Entry 7PE6 (X-ray diffraction, 2.01 A resolution); this record covers chains DaD and EaE of the 5 polymer chains in the assembly.

== Chain DaD (and EaE) ==
Molecule: Acetylcholine-binding protein
Source organism: Lymnaea stagnalis
Notes: chain EaE of this document is another copy of the same molecule, construct and numbering; everything in this record applies to it too
Reference sequence: P58154 (ACHP_LYMST); residues 2-210 here correspond to UniProt positions 21-229 (UniProt number = residue number + 19)
Amino-acid sequence (210 residues; row label = number of the first residue in the row):
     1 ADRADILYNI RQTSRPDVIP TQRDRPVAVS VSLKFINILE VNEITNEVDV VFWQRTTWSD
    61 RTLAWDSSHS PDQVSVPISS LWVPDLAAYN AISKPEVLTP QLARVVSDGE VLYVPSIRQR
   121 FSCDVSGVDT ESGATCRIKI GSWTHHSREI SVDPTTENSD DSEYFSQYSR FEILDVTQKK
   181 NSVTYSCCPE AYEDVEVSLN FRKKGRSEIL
Not modelled in the structure: 156-160, 205-210 (chain EaE: 156-160, 206-210)
Sequence notes: expression tag (1); engineered mutation Arg55 (Gln74 in P58154), Asp66 (Asn85 in P58154), Val114 (Met133 in P58154)
Disulfides: Cys123-Cys136, Cys187-Cys188
Residues lining bound ligands:
  - Flupyrimin (7OF; (NE)-N-[1-[(6-chloranylpyridin-3-yl)methyl]pyridin-2-ylidene]-2,2,2-tris(fluoranyl)ethanamide), molecule 1: Trp53, Arg55, Leu102, Ala103, Arg104, Leu112, Tyr113, Val114
  - Flupyrimin (7OF), molecule 2: Trp143, Thr144, Tyr185, Cys187, Cys188, Tyr192

== How chain DaD and chain EaE interact ==
Pairs across the interface (47):
  Arg15(DaD) - Ala4(EaE)  hydrogen bond (side chain-backbone)
  Arg15(DaD) - Leu7(EaE)
  Asp17(DaD) - Leu7(EaE)
  Asp17(DaD) - Arg11(EaE)  salt bridge
  Asp17(DaD) - Pro77(EaE)
  Val18(DaD) - Arg3(EaE)
  Val18(DaD) - Ala4(EaE)
  Val18(DaD) - Leu7(EaE)  hydrophobic
  Ile19(DaD) - Arg3(EaE)
  Ile44(DaD) - Arg170(EaE)
  Thr45(DaD) - Tyr168(EaE)
  Asn46(DaD) - Tyr168(EaE)  hydrogen bond (side chain-backbone)
  Glu47(DaD) - Leu39(EaE)
  Asp85(DaD) - Pro100(EaE)
  Asp85(DaD) - Leu102(EaE)
  Leu86(DaD) - Pro100(EaE)
  Ala87(DaD) - Pro100(EaE)
  Ala91(DaD) - Leu98(EaE)
  Ile92(DaD) - Leu39(EaE)  hydrophobic
  Ile92(DaD) - Arg118(EaE)  hydrogen bond (backbone-side chain)
  Ser93(DaD) - Leu98(EaE)
  Lys94(DaD) - Glu96(EaE)  hydrogen bond (backbone-side chain)
  Lys94(DaD) - Val97(EaE)
  Lys94(DaD) - Leu98(EaE)
  Arg120(DaD) - Arg118(EaE)
  Ser122(DaD) - Asn37(EaE)  hydrogen bond
  Ser122(DaD) - Ser166(EaE)  hydrogen bond
  Ser122(DaD) - Tyr168(EaE)
  Cys123(DaD) - Tyr168(EaE)  hydrophobic
  Asp124(DaD) - Tyr168(EaE)
  Arg137(DaD) - Gln167(EaE)
  Arg137(DaD) - Tyr168(EaE)  hydrogen bond
  Trp143(DaD) - Trp53(EaE)
  Trp143(DaD) - Thr99(EaE)
  Trp143(DaD) - Val114(EaE)  hydrogen bond (side chain-backbone)
  Thr144(DaD) - Ser75(EaE)  hydrogen bond
  Thr144(DaD) - Leu102(EaE)
  Thr144(DaD) - Arg104(EaE)
  His145(DaD) - Ser75(EaE)
  His145(DaD) - Arg104(EaE)
  His146(DaD) - Arg104(EaE)
  Glu149(DaD) - Arg3(EaE)  salt bridge
  Glu149(DaD) - Arg104(EaE)  salt bridge
  Tyr185(DaD) - Tyr164(EaE)
  Ser186(DaD) - Glu163(EaE)  hydrogen bond
  Ser186(DaD) - Tyr164(EaE)  hydrogen bond (backbone-side chain)
  Cys187(DaD) - Arg55(EaE)
Other interface residues (no listed pair), chain DaD (31 interface residues in all): Thr21, Pro95, Thr184
Other interface residues (no listed pair), chain EaE (29 interface residues in all): Tyr8, Val51, Gln73, Ser116

== Summary ==
Chain DaD and chain EaE form an interface of 31 and 29 residues respectively; the contacts include 11 hydrogen
bonds and 3 salt bridges. Polar contacts include Asp17(DaD)-Arg11(EaE), Glu149(DaD)-Arg3(EaE) and
Glu149(DaD)-Arg104(EaE). Chain DaD binds Flupyrimin.
Both chains are Acetylcholine-binding protein (Lymnaea stagnalis). Entry 7PE6 (Crystal structure of Lymnaea
stagnalis Acetylcholine-binding protein (Ls-AChBP) Q55R/M114V double mutant complexed with Flupyrimin) was
determined by X-ray diffraction together with 7PD6, 7PDB, 7PDR and 7PE5 from the same study.
